PDB entry 5ICA | X-ray diffraction, 3.51 A resolution | chains A and D of the 4 polymer chains in the assembly

[Chain A]
Name: Putative uncharacterized protein
Source organism: Chaetomium thermophilum (strain DSM 1495 / CBS 144.50 / IMI 039719)
UniProtKB: G0RZL9 (G0RZL9_CHATD); residues 769-931 here = UniProt positions 769-931
Sequence (163 residues; each row starts with the number of its first residue):
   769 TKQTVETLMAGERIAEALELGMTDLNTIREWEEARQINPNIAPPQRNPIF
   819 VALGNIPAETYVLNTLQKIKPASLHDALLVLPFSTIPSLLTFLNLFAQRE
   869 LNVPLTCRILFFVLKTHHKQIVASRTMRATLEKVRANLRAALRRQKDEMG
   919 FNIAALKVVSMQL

[Chain D]
Name: Periodic tryptophan protein 2-like protein
Source organism: Chaetomium thermophilum (strain DSM 1495 / CBS 144.50 / IMI 039719)
UniProtKB: G0SF93 (G0SF93_CHATD); residue numbers follow UniProt; this construct covers 701-849
Sequence (149 residues; row label = number of the first residue in the row):
   701 DNTVQFDPFDLNMEITPASTLAVLEKEKDYLKALVMAFRLNEAGLITRVY
   751 QAIPYTDIGLVVEQFPTVYVPRLLRFVAAQTEQSPHMEFCLLWIRALIDK
   801 HGPWLAANRGKVDVELRVVARAVAKMRDEIRRLADENVYMVDYLLNQAK
Not modelled in the structure: 701-728, 848-849

[Chain A / chain D interface]
Contacting residue pairs (11; chain A residue first):
  Lys914(A) - Asp835(D)  salt bridge
  Lys914(A) - Tyr839(D)
  Asp915(A) - Tyr839(D)
  Gly918(A) - Tyr839(D)
  Phe919(A) - Asn846(D)
  Ala922(A) - Tyr839(D)
  Ala923(A) - Tyr843(D)  hydrophobic
  Lys925(A) - Glu836(D)
  Lys925(A) - Met840(D)
  Val926(A) - Met840(D)  hydrophobic
  Val926(A) - Tyr843(D)  hydrophobic
Interface residues without a listed pair, chain D (7 interface residues in all): Asp842

[In short]
8 residues of chain A face 7 of chain D across their interface; the contacts include 1 salt bridge. The
salt-bridged pair is Lys914(A)-Asp835(D).
Here chain A is Putative uncharacterized protein and chain D is Periodic tryptophan protein 2-like protein,
both from Chaetomium thermophilum (strain DSM 1495 / CBS 144.50 / IMI 039719). Entry 5ICA (Structure of the
CTD complex of UTP12, Utp13, Utp1 and Utp21) was determined by X-ray diffraction together with 5IC7, 5IC8 and
5IC9 from the same study.
